2XGR - chain A; structure by X-ray diffraction, 1.70 A resolution.

[Chain A]
Name: SPD1 nuclease
Organism: Streptococcus pyogenes serotype M1
Notes: EC 3.1.21.1
UniProtKB: Q9A0M1 (Q9A0M1_STRPY); residue numbers follow UniProt; this construct covers 1-252
Sequence (252 residues; row label = number of the first residue in the row):
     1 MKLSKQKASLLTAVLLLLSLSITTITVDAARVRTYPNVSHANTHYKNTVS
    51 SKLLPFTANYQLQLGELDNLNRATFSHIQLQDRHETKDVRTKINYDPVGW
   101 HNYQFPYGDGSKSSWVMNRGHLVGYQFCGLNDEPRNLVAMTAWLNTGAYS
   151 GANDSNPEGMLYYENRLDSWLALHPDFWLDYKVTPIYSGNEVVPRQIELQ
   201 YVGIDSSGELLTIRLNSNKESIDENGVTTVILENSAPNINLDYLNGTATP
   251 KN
Disordered / not traced: 1-32, 94-114, 251-252
Reported in the primary citation:
  - mutagenesis - R90A, H121A, H121D, H121N, N145A, N145Q, E164A: abolished catalytic activity
  - mutagenesis - D88A, K92A, N118A, R119A, Q126A, M140A, N165A: unchanged catalytic activity
  - catalytic residues: Arg90, His121, Asn145, Glu164 (proposed by the authors, not directly observed)
  - contacts within the chain: His121-Leu130 (hydrogen bond)
  - self-association interface (contacts with another copy of this molecule): Lys87 to Lys92

[In short]
The paper reports catalytic residues Arg90, His121 and Asn145 among others; R90A, H121A and H121D, among
others, abolish catalytic activity; 14 substitutions were tested in all.
Chain A is SPD1 nuclease (Streptococcus pyogenes serotype M1); the structure, extracellular endonuclease, was
determined by X-ray diffraction together with 2XH3 from the same study.
